4B2K - chain A; structure by X-ray diffraction, 1.70 A resolution.

== Chain A ==
Name: Dodecin
Organism: Halobacterium salinarum
UniProtKB: B0R5M0 (B0R5M0_HALS3); numbering as in UniProt (aligned over 1-68)
Amino-acid sequence (76 residues; row label = number of the first residue in the row):
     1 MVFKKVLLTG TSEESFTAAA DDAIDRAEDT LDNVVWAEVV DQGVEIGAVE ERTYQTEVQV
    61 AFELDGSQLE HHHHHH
Disordered / not traced: 1, 66-76
Modified residues: Trp36 (4-amino-l-tryptophan; 4IN)
Differences from the reference sequence: expression tag (69-76)
Metal / ion sites: Mg2+ site 1 near Glu14 (its only coordinating residue here); Mg2+ site 2 near Asp41 (its only coordinating residue here)
Residues lining bound ligands: riboflavin (RBF): Phe3, Trp36, Ala37, Glu38, Gly43, Val44, Glu45, Gln55

== Summary ==
Bound to chain A: riboflavin.
Chain A is Dodecin (Halobacterium salinarum); the structure, Complexes of dodecin with flavin and flavin-like
ligands, was determined by X-ray diffraction (same publication as 4B2J).
